Entry 3CKJ (X-ray diffraction, 1.80 A resolution); this record covers chain A.

# Chain A
Molecule: Putative uncharacterized protein
Organism: Mycobacterium paratuberculosis
UniProtKB: Q73WU1 (Q73WU1_MYCPA); residue numbers follow UniProt; this construct covers 1-329
Amino-acid sequence (329 residues; row label = number of the first residue in the row):
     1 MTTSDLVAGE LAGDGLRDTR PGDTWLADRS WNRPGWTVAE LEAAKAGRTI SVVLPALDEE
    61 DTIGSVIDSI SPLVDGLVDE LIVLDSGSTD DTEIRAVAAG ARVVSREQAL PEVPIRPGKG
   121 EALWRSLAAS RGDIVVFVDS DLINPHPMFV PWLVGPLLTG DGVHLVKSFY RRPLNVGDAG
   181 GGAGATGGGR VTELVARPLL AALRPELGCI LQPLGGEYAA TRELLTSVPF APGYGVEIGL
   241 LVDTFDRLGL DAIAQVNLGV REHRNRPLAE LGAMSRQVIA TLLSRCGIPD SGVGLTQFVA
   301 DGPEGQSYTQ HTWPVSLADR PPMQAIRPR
Disordered / not traced: 1-14, 174-188
Swiss-Prot annotation at these positions:
  - binding site (UDP-alpha-D-glucose): P55 to E59, S86, K119, D139 to D141, Y234 to E237
  - binding site (Mn(2+)): D141, H263
  - binding site ((2R)-3-phosphoglycerate): G189 to T192, N265

# Summary
UniProt lists 14 UDP-alpha-D-glucose-binding residues, Mn2+-binding residues D141 and H263 and 5
(2R)-3-phosphoglycerate-binding residues.
Chain A is Putative uncharacterized protein (Mycobacterium paratuberculosis); the structure, Crystal Structure
of a Mycobacterial Protein, was determined by X-ray diffraction (same publication as 3CKN, 3CKO, 3CKQ and
3CKV).
